PDB entry 2FJS | X-ray diffraction, 1.85 A resolution | chains A and B of the 3 polymer chains in the assembly

[Chain A (and B)]
Name: Copper-containing nitrite reductase
Source organism: Alcaligenes faecalis
Notes: EC 1.7.2.1; chain B of this document is another copy of the same molecule, construct and numbering; everything in this record applies to it too
UniProtKB: P38501 (NIR_ALCFA); residues 4-340 here correspond to UniProt positions 40-376 (UniProt number = residue number + 36)
Sequence (337 residues; numbered 4 to 340; the number before each row is that of its first residue):
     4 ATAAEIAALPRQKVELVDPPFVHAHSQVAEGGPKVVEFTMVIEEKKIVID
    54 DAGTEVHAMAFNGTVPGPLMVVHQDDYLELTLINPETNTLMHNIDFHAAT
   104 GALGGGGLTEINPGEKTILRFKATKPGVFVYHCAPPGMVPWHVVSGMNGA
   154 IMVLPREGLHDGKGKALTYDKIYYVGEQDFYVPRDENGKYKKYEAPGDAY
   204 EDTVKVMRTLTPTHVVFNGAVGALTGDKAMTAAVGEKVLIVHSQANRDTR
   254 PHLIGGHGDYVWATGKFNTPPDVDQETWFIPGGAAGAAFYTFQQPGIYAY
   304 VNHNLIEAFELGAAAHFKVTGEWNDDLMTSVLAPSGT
Disordered / not traced: 340 (chain B: fully traced)
Curated features (UniProtKB/Swiss-Prot):
  - binding site (Cu cation): His-95, His-100, His-135, Cys-136, His-145, Met-150, His-306
Bound ions: Cu+: His-95, Cys-136, His-145, Met-150; Cu ion site 1: His-100, His-135 (shared with His-306(B) of chain B); Cu ion site 2: His-306 (shared with 2 residues of chain C)
What the authors report for this chain:
  - Cu+ coordination: His-95, Cys-136, His-145, Met-150
  - conformationally variable residues: His-145
  - mutagenesis - M150G: decreased catalytic activity (citing earlier work)

[How chain A and chain B interact]
Contacting residue pairs (114):
  Ile-9(A) / Asp-329(B)
  Tyr-80(A) / Asp-329(B)  hydrogen bond
  Glu-82(A) / Val-334(B)
  Asp-98(A) / Ile-257(B)
  His-100(A) / His-255(B)
  His-100(A) / His-260(B)  hydrogen bond (backbone-side chain)
  His-100(A) / Glu-279(B)  salt bridge
  His-100(A) / His-306(B)  hydrogen bond
  Ala-101(A) / His-260(B)
  Ala-102(A) / His-260(B)
  Ala-102(A) / Met-331(B)  hydrophobic
  Thr-103(A) / Gly-258(B)
  Thr-103(A) / His-260(B)
  Thr-103(A) / Tyr-293(B)
  Thr-103(A) / Gln-297(B)  hydrogen bond (backbone-side chain)
  Thr-103(A) / Met-331(B)
  Gly-104(A) / Gly-258(B)  hydrogen bond (backbone-backbone)
  Gly-104(A) / Gln-297(B)
  Gly-104(A) / Trp-326(B)
  Gly-104(A) / Met-331(B)
  Ala-105(A) / Trp-326(B)
  Ala-105(A) / Met-331(B)  hydrophobic
  Leu-106(A) / Ile-257(B)
  Leu-106(A) / Gly-258(B)
  Leu-106(A) / Ile-300(B)
  Leu-106(A) / Tyr-301(B)  hydrophobic
  Leu-106(A) / Ala-302(B)
  Gly-107(A) / Gly-258(B)
  Gly-107(A) / Met-331(B)
  Gly-108(A) / Met-331(B)
  Leu-111(A) / Met-331(B)  hydrophobic
  Leu-111(A) / Pro-337(B)
  Glu-113(A) / Pro-337(B)
  Ile-114(A) / Pro-337(B)  hydrophobic
  Gly-117(A) / Gly-339(B)
  Gly-117(A) / Thr-340(B)  hydrogen bond (backbone-backbone)
  Glu-118(A) / Pro-337(B)
  Glu-118(A) / Ser-338(B)
  Glu-118(A) / Thr-340(B)
  Lys-119(A) / Ala-336(B)
  Lys-119(A) / Pro-337(B)
  Lys-119(A) / Ser-338(B)  hydrogen bond (backbone-backbone)
  Lys-119(A) / Thr-340(B)
  Thr-120(A) / Leu-335(B)  hydrogen bond (side chain-backbone)
  Thr-120(A) / Ala-336(B)
  Thr-120(A) / Pro-337(B)
  Ile-121(A) / Ser-333(B)
  Ile-121(A) / Val-334(B)  hydrogen bond (backbone-backbone)
  Ile-121(A) / Leu-335(B)  hydrogen bond (backbone-backbone)
  Leu-122(A) / Met-331(B)  hydrophobic
  Leu-122(A) / Thr-332(B)
  Arg-123(A) / Asp-328(B)  hydrogen bond (side chain-backbone)
  Arg-123(A) / Met-331(B)
  Arg-123(A) / Thr-332(B)  hydrogen bond (backbone-backbone)
  Arg-123(A) / Val-334(B)
  Phe-124(A) / Leu-330(B)
  Lys-125(A) / Asp-329(B)
  Lys-125(A) / Leu-330(B)  hydrogen bond (backbone-backbone)
  Thr-127(A) / Leu-330(B)
  Lys-128(A) / His-260(B)
  Lys-128(A) / Asp-262(B)  salt bridge
  Lys-128(A) / Asp-277(B)  salt bridge
  Pro-129(A) / Asp-277(B)
  Val-131(A) / Glu-279(B)
  Phe-132(A) / Glu-279(B)
  Val-133(A) / Glu-279(B)  hydrogen bond (backbone-side chain)
  His-135(A) / His-306(B)
  Val-142(A) / Leu-308(B)  hydrophobic
  Val-142(A) / Phe-312(B)  hydrophobic
  Pro-143(A) / Leu-308(B)
  Pro-143(A) / Ile-309(B)
  Pro-143(A) / Phe-312(B)
  Val-146(A) / Leu-308(B)  hydrophobic
  Tyr-184(A) / Ile-309(B)
  Val-207(A) / Glu-313(B)
  Met-210(A) / Ile-309(B)
  Arg-211(A) / Tyr-193(B)
  Arg-211(A) / Thr-214(B)
  Arg-211(A) / Glu-313(B)  salt bridge
  Arg-211(A) / Leu-314(B)
  Thr-212(A) / Thr-214(B)
  Leu-213(A) / Arg-250(B)
  Leu-213(A) / Ile-309(B)  hydrophobic
  Leu-213(A) / Glu-310(B)
  Leu-213(A) / Leu-314(B)  hydrophobic
  Ala-248(A) / His-306(B)  hydrogen bond (backbone-side chain)
  Ala-248(A) / Leu-308(B)
  Asn-249(A) / His-306(B)
  Asn-249(A) / Asn-307(B)  hydrogen bond (backbone-side chain)
  Asn-249(A) / Leu-308(B)  hydrogen bond (side chain-backbone)
  Asn-249(A) / Ile-309(B)
  Asp-251(A) / Arg-253(B)  salt bridge
  Asp-251(A) / Phe-282(B)
  Thr-267(A) / Asp-275(B)
  Thr-267(A) / Gln-278(B)  hydrogen bond
  Lys-269(A) / Val-276(B)
  Lys-269(A) / Asp-277(B)
  Lys-269(A) / Gln-278(B)
  Lys-269(A) / Glu-279(B)  salt bridge
  Asn-271(A) / Val-276(B)
  Asn-271(A) / Asp-277(B)  hydrogen bond
  Thr-272(A) / Asp-275(B)
  Thr-272(A) / Val-276(B)  hydrogen bond (side chain-backbone)
  Thr-272(A) / Gln-278(B)
  Phe-282(A) / Phe-282(B)  hydrophobic
  Pro-284(A) / Phe-282(B)  hydrophobic
  Gly-285(A) / Arg-253(B)
  Gly-285(A) / Thr-280(B)
  Gly-285(A) / His-306(B)
  Gly-286(A) / Glu-279(B)
  Gly-286(A) / Thr-280(B)  hydrogen bond (backbone-side chain)
  Gly-286(A) / His-306(B)
  Ala-287(A) / Glu-279(B)
  Ala-288(A) / Glu-279(B)  hydrogen bond (backbone-side chain)
Also at the interface, not in a pair above, chain A (59 interface residues in all): Ala-4, Ile-86, Thr-112, Tyr-203, Arg-250
Also at the interface, not in a pair above, chain B (48 interface residues in all): Arg-187, Pro-215, Thr-216, Gly-259, Gln-296

[Summary]
The interface between chain A and chain B involves 59 residues on one side and 48 on the other, with 22
hydrogen bonds and 6 salt bridges. Polar contacts include His-100(A)/Glu-279(B), Lys-128(A)/Asp-262(B) and
Lys-128(A)/Asp-277(B). From the paper: M150G of chain A reduces catalytic activity; Cu+ coordination by
His-95(A), Cys-136(A) and His-145(A) among others.
Both chains are Copper-containing nitrite reductase (Alcaligenes faecalis). Entry 2FJS (Crystal Structure of
Anaerobically Reduced Wild Type Nitrite Reductase from A. faecalis) was determined by X-ray diffraction (same
publication as 2B08).
